4P69 - chains B and C of the 3 polymer chains in the assembly; structure by X-ray diffraction, 3.30 A resolution.

[Chain B]
Molecule: Isocitrate dehydrogenase kinase/phosphatase
Organism: Escherichia coli O157:H7
Notes: EC 2.7.11.5, 3.1.3.-
UniProtKB: Q8X607 (ACEK_ECO57); residues 4-571 here = UniProt positions 4-571
Chain sequence (568 residues; numbered 4 to 571; the number before each row is that of its first residue):
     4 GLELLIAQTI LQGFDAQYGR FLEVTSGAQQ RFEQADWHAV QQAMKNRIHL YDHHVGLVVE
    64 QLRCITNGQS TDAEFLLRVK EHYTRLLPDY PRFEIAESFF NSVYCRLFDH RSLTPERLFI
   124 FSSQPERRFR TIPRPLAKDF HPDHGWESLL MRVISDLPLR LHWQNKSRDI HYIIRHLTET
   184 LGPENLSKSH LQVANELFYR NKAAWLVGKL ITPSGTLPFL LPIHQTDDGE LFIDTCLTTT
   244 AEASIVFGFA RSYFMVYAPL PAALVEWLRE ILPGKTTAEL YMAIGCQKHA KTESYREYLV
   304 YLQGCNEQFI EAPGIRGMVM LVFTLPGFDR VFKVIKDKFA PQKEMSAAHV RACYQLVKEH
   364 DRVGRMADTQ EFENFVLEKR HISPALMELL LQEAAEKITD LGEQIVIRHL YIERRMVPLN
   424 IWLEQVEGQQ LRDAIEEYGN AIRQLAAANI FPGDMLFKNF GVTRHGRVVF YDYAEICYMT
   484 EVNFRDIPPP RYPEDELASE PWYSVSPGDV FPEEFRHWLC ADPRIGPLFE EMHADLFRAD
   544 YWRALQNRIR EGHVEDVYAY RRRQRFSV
Not modelled in the structure: 4, 71-76
Sequence notes: engineered mutation A477 (Asp in Q8X607)
Curated features (UniProtKB/Swiss-Prot):
  - active site: D371
  - binding site (ATP): A315 to M321, K336
Small-molecule neighbours:
  - ADP (adenosine-5'-diphosphate): A315, P316, G317, I318, R319, G320, M321, V322, M323, V325, V334, K336, E416, R417, R418, M419, P421, D457, K461, N462, Y474, D475, A477
  - adenosine monophosphate (AMP): N104, S105, C108, H113, L116, F122, K291, K294, T295, Y298, F375, E376, N377, F378

[Chain C]
Molecule: Isocitrate dehydrogenase [NADP]
Organism: Escherichia coli
Notes: EC 1.1.1.42
UniProtKB: P08200 (IDH_ECOLI); numbering as in UniProt (aligned over 2-416)
Chain sequence (415 residues; row label = number of the first residue in the row):
     2 ESKVVVPAQG KKITLQNGKL NVPENPIIPY IEGDGIGVDV TPAMLKVVDA AVEKAYKGER
    62 KISWMEIYTG EKSTQVYGQD VWLPAETLDL IREYRVAIKG PLTTPVGGGI RSLNVALRQE
   122 LDLYICLRPV RYYQGTPSPV KHPELTDMVI FRENSEDIYA GIEWKADSAD AEKVIKFLRE
   182 EMGVKKIRFP EHCGIGIKPC SEEGTKRLVR AAIEYAIAND RDSVTLVHKG NIMKFTEGAF
   242 KDWGYQLARE EFGGELIDGG PWLKVKNPNT GKEIVIKDVI ADAFLQQILL RPAEYDVIAC
   302 MNLNGDYISD ALAAQVGGIG IAPGANIGDE CALFEATHGT APKYAGQDKV NPGSIILSAE
   362 MMLRHMGWTE AADLIVKGME GAINAKTVTY DFERLMDGAK LLKCSEFGDA IIENM

[Interface between chain B and chain C]
Residue-residue contacts - 40 pairs, chain B then chain C:
  I318(B) with D81(C)
  Q345(B) with R112(C); Q120(C), hydrogen bond
  N423(B) with Q80(C); D81(C)
  E427(B) with G79(C); Q80(C), hydrogen bond (side chain-backbone)
  L459(B) with D81(C)
  F460(B) with Q80(C); D81(C), hydrogen bond (backbone-side chain)
  K461(B) with D81(C), hydrogen bond (backbone-side chain)
  E478(B) with G110(C)
  E499(B) with K344(C), salt bridge; Y345(C), hydrogen bond
  L500(B) with I37(C), hydrophobic; H339(C); G340(C), hydrogen bond (backbone-backbone); A342(C), hydrophobic; Y391(C)
  A501(B) with G340(C)
  S502(B) with T105(C), hydrogen bond (backbone-side chain); T338(C); G340(C)
  P504(B) with V107(C), hydrophobic
  Y506(B) with V107(C)
  F514(B) with V107(C)
  E517(B) with P106(C); V107(C), hydrogen bond (side chain-backbone)
  H520(B) with D35(C), salt bridge; G71(C); E72(C), salt bridge; W83(C); T104(C), hydrogen bond
  W521(B) with W83(C); P106(C), hydrophobic
  A524(B) with T75(C); Q76(C), hydrogen bond (backbone-side chain)
  D525(B) with Q76(C); Q80(C)
  P526(B) with Q76(C)
Interface residues without a listed pair, chain B (26 interface residues in all): P344, K346, E503, V508, D512
Interface residues without a listed pair, chain C (30 interface residues in all): V82, G108, G109, I111, A117, D311

[Overview]
The interface between chain B and chain C involves 26 residues on one side and 30 on the other; the contacts
include 10 hydrogen bonds and 3 salt bridges. Polar pairs include E499(B)-K344(C), H520(B)-D35(C) and
H520(B)-E72(C). Bound to chain B: ADP and adenosine monophosphate.
Here chain B is Isocitrate dehydrogenase kinase/phosphatase (Escherichia coli O157:H7) and chain C is
Isocitrate dehydrogenase [NADP] (Escherichia coli). Entry 4P69 (Acek (D477A) ICDH complex) was determined by
X-ray diffraction.
